7L87 - chains H and A of the 8 polymer chains in the assembly; structure by electron microscopy, 3.60 A resolution.

== Chain H ==
Molecule: Rh.32034 pAbC-2 - Heavy Chain
Source organism: Macaca mulatta
Amino-acid sequence (121 residues; row label = number of the first residue in the row; X marks 121 residues of unknown identity (built as UNK)):
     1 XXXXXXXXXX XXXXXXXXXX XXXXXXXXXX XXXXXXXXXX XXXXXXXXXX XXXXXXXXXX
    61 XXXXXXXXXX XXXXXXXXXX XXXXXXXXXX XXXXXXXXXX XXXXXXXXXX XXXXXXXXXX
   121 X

== Chain A ==
Molecule: BG505 SOSIP MD39 - gp120
Source organism: Human immunodeficiency virus 1
Amino-acid sequence (498 residues; row label = number of the first residue in the row; note: 14 numbers in that range are skipped by the numbering (no residue carries them; nothing is unmodelled there); a row labelled like 185A-185K holds insertion residues (185A, then the next letters in order)):
     4 MGILPSPGMP ALLSLVSLLM GCVAETGAEN LWVTVYYGVP VWKDAETTLF CASDAKAYET
    64 KKHNVWATHC CVPTDPNPQE IHLENVTEEF NMWKNNMVEQ MHEDIISLWD QSLKPCVKLT
   124 PLCVTLQCTN VTNNITDD
   150 MRGELKNCSF NMTTELRDKK QKVYSLFYRL DVVQIN
185A-185K ENQGNRSNNSN
   189 KEYRLINCNT SAITQACPKV SFEPIPIHYC APAGFAILKC KDKKFNGTGP CPSVSTVQCT
   249 HGIKPVVSTQ LLLNGSLAEE EVIIRSENIT NNAKNILVQL NTPVQINCTR PNNNTVKSIR
   309 I
   312 GPGQWFYYTG DI
  323A I
   324 GDIRQAHCNV SKATWNETLG KVVKQLRKHF GNNTIIRFAQ SSGGDLEVTT HSFNCGGEFF
   384 YCNTSGLFNS TWIS
   399 NTSVQGSNST GSNDSITLPC RIKQIINMWQ RIGQAMYAPP IQGVIRCVSN ITGLILTRDG
   459 GSTNSTTETF RPGGGDMRDN WRSELYKYKV VKIEPLGVAP TRCKR
Disordered / not traced: 4-32, 58-65, 185A-185K, 399-409, 459-462
Cystine bridges: Cys-54/Cys-74, Cys-119/Cys-205, Cys-126/Cys-196, Cys-131/Cys-157, Cys-218/Cys-247, Cys-228/Cys-239, Cys-296/Cys-331, Cys-378/Cys-445, Cys-385/Cys-418
Covalently attached groups: N-acetylglucosamine (NAG) linked to Asn-88, Asn-133, Asn-137, Asn-156, Asn-160, Asn-197, Asn-234, Asn-262, Asn-276, Asn-295, Asn-301, Asn-332, Asn-339, Asn-355, Asn-386, Asn-392, Asn-448

== Interface between chain H and chain A ==
Interface residues of chain A (facing chain H), 9 residues: Glu-83, Ile-84, His-85, Lys-229, Lys-231, Leu-265, Ala-266, Glu-267, Glu-268
Interface features reported in the paper:
  - epitope / paratope residues, chain A: Glu-83(A), Lys-227(A), Glu-267(A)

== In short ==
Chain H and chain A make no direct contact in this assembly. Covalently linked N-acetylglucosamine: at
Asn-88(A), Asn-133(A), Asn-137(A), Asn-156(A), Asn-160(A) and Asn-197(A) and 11 more. From the paper:
epitope/paratope residues Glu-83(A), Lys-227(A) and Glu-267(A).
Here chain H is Rh.32034 pAbC-2 - Heavy Chain (Macaca mulatta) and chain A is BG505 SOSIP MD39 - gp120 (Human
immunodeficiency virus 1). Entry 7L87 (BG505 SOSIP MD39 in complex with the polyclonal Fab pAbC-2 from animal
Rh.32034 (Wk26 time point)) was determined by electron microscopy together with 7L7T, 7L7U, 7L85, 7L86, 7L88,
7L89 and 15 further entries from the same study.
